7F4S - chains A and D; structure by X-ray diffraction, 3.09 A resolution.

[Chain A]
Molecule: MT-a70 family protein
From: Tetrahymena thermophila SB210
Reference sequence: Q22GC0 (Q22GC0_TETTS); residues 171-372 here correspond to UniProt positions 227-428 (UniProt number = residue number + 56)
Chain sequence (202 residues; numbered 171 to 372; the number before each row is that of its first residue):
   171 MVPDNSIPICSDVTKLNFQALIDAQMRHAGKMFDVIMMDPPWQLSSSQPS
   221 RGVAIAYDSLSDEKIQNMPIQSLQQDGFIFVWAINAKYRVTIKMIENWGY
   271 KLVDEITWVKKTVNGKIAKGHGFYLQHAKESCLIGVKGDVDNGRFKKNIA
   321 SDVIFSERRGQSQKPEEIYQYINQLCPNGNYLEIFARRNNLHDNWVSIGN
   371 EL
Disordered / not traced: 171-182, 214-225
Reported in the primary citation:
  - catalytic residues: Pro211 (proposed by the authors, not directly observed)
  - conformationally variable residues (loop rearrangement, side-chain flip): Arg357, Arg358, Asn370, Leu372
  - mutagenesis - R357A, N359A, N370A: decreased catalytic activity

[Chain D]
Molecule: MTA9
From: Paramecium tetraurelia strain d4-2
Reference sequence: A0E887 (A0E887_PARTE); residues 66-302 here = UniProt positions 66-302
Chain sequence (237 residues; row label = number of the first residue in the row):
    66 DKVTCDNLEVLLQWKGSINCQSYETDQKKIVVLKKILGTDLSQYAKGVQG
   116 IFIDNLFKKDLKNLDISKKLISNGILFIWSDKSLINEILETMENKGFTYI
   166 ENLVVVQLSLEQALEELNKHMKIEQTEDAVLDNLDFLQQKVQVKDLILHR
   216 PSKVLNQSKQVLIMFRKFDEQKSQLELRHQRTPDVLFDIVNNGKSCLKTK
   266 EYIYQTIETLLPKSQLMEIFAQKDQPRKGWISVCENK
Disordered / not traced: 79-87, 93, 188, 212-217, 235-239

[Chain A / chain D interface]
Contacting residue pairs - 51 pairs, chain A then chain D:
  Asn255(A) - Tyr164(D)
  Asn255(A) - Glu166(D)  hydrogen bond
  Asn255(A) - Asn167(D)
  Tyr258(A) - Tyr164(D)  hydrophobic
  Arg259(A) - Asn151(D)
  Arg259(A) - Glu155(D)
  Ile262(A) - Asn151(D)
  Glu266(A) - Asn151(D)
  Leu272(A) - Asn151(D)
  Val273(A) - Lys218(D)
  Asp274(A) - Lys218(D)
  Asp274(A) - Leu220(D)
  Glu275(A) - Ile150(D)
  Val279(A) - Val250(D)  hydrophobic
  Lys281(A) - Asp66(D)
  Gly285(A) - Lys67(D)
  Gly290(A) - Gln245(D)
  Gly292(A) - Glu166(D)
  Phe293(A) - His244(D)
  Tyr294(A) - Ile165(D)  hydrophobic
  Tyr294(A) - Arg231(D)
  Tyr294(A) - His244(D)
  Tyr294(A) - Leu275(D)
  Leu295(A) - Glu166(D)
  Leu295(A) - Asn167(D)
  Leu295(A) - Leu168(D)  hydrophobic
  Leu295(A) - Met229(D)  hydrophobic
  Leu295(A) - His244(D)
  Leu295(A) - Thr247(D)
  Leu295(A) - Asp249(D)
  Gln296(A) - Gln245(D)  hydrogen bond (side chain-backbone)
  Gln296(A) - Thr247(D)
  Gln296(A) - Pro248(D)
  Gln296(A) - Asp249(D)  hydrogen bond (backbone-backbone)
  His297(A) - Glu166(D)  salt bridge
  His297(A) - Asp249(D)  hydrogen bond (backbone-side chain)
  Ala298(A) - Asp249(D)  hydrogen bond (backbone-side chain)
  Lys299(A) - Val169(D)
  Lys299(A) - Asp249(D)
  Asn318(A) - Lys218(D)
  Asn318(A) - Val219(D)  hydrogen bond (backbone-backbone)
  Asn318(A) - Leu220(D)
  Ala320(A) - Leu220(D)  hydrophobic
  Asp322(A) - Leu220(D)
  Asp322(A) - Asn221(D)
  Asp322(A) - Gln222(D)  hydrogen bond (side chain-backbone)
  Asp322(A) - Ser223(D)
  Val323(A) - Lys224(D)
  Phe325(A) - Lys67(D)
  Phe325(A) - Asp71(D)
  Phe325(A) - Gln204(D)
Also at the interface, not in a pair above, chain A (31 interface residues in all): Ile276, Thr277, Lys286, Lys317, Ile319
Also at the interface, not in a pair above, chain D (31 interface residues in all): Leu154, Val171
The authors on this interface:
  - pairs named by the authors: Tyr258(A)-Tyr164(D) (pi stacking)
  - interface residues, chain A: Asn284(A), Tyr294(A), Leu295(A), Gln296(A), His297(A)
  - interface residues, chain D: Glu166(D), Leu168(D), Lys218(D), Val219(D), Leu220(D), Asn221(D), Gln222(D), Arg231(D), Thr247(D), Pro248(D), Leu275(D)

[Overview]
Chain A and chain D each contribute 31 residues to their interface, with 7 hydrogen bonds and 1 salt bridge.
Polar contacts include His297(A)-Glu166(D), Asn255(A)-Glu166(D) and Gln296(A)-Gln245(D). The authors report pi
stacking between Tyr258(A) and Tyr164(D). From the paper: the catalytic residue Pro211(A); R357A, N359A and
N370A of chain A reduce catalytic activity.
Chain A is MT-a70 family protein (Tetrahymena thermophila SB210) and chain D is MTA9 (Paramecium tetraurelia
strain d4-2); the structure, Crystal structure of TthMTA1-PteMTA9 complex, was determined by X-ray diffraction
together with 7F4L, 7F4M, 7F4N, 7F4O and 7F4T from the same study.
